PDB entry 6AJ0 | electron microscopy, 3.40 A resolution | chains B and D of the 4 polymer chains in the assembly

Chain B:
Molecule: Virion protein 2
From: Enterovirus D68
UniProtKB: A0A0A7X639 (A0A0A7X639_9ENTO); residues 1-248 here correspond to UniProt positions 70-317 (UniProt number = residue number + 69)
Chain sequence (248 residues; numbered 1 to 248; the number before each row is that of its first residue):
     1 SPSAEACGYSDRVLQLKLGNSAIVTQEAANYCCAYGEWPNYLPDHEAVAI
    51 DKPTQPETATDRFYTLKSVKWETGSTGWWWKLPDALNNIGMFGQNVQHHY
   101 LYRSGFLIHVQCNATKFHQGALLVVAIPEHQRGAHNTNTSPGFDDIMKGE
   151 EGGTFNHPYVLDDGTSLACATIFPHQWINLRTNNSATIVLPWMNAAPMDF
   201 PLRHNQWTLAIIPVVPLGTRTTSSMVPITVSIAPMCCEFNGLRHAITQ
Not modelled in the structure: 1-10, 246-248

Chain D:
Molecule: Capsid protein VP4
From: Enterovirus D68
UniProtKB: E7FM39 (E7FM39_9ENTO); residues 1-69 here correspond to UniProt positions 5-73 (UniProt number = residue number + 4)
Chain sequence (69 residues; row label = number of the first residue in the row):
     1 MGAQVTRQQTGTHENANIATNGSHITYNQINFYKDSYAASASKQDFSQDP
    51 SKFTEPVVEGLKAGAPVLK
Not modelled in the structure: 1-27, 62-69

How chain B and chain D interact:
Pairs across the interface - 9 pairs, chain B then chain D:
  Asp-11(B) / Glu-59(D)
  Asn-30(B) / Glu-59(D)
  Tyr-31(B) / Val-58(D)  hydrogen bond (backbone-backbone)
  Cys-32(B) / Pro-56(D)
  Cys-32(B) / Val-57(D)  hydrophobic
  Cys-33(B) / Pro-56(D)  hydrogen bond (backbone-backbone)
  Cys-33(B) / Val-58(D)  hydrophobic
  Tyr-35(B) / Lys-52(D)
  Tyr-35(B) / Phe-53(D)  hydrophobic
Other interface residues (no listed pair), chain B (7 interface residues in all): Ile-172

Summary:
7 residues of chain B face 6 of chain D across their interface; the contacts include 2 hydrogen bonds. The
backbones hydrogen-bond at Tyr-31(B)/Val-58(D) and Cys-33(B)/Pro-56(D).
Here chain B is Virion protein 2 and chain D is Capsid protein VP4, both from Enterovirus D68. Entry 6AJ0 (The
structure of Enterovirus D68 mature virion) was determined by electron microscopy, deposited together with
6AJ2 and 6AJ3.
